PDB entry 1IBL | X-ray diffraction, 3.11 A resolution | chains A and D of the 24 polymer chains in the assembly

# Chain A
Molecule: 16S ribosomal RNA
Source organism: Thermus thermophilus
Sequence (1522 nucleotides; row label = number of the first residue in the row; note: 42 numbers in that range are skipped by the numbering (no residue carries them; nothing is unmodelled there); a row labelled like 190A-190L holds insertion residues (190A, then the next letters in order); numbering starts at 0):
     0 UUUGUUGGAGAGUUUGAUCCUGGCUCAGGGUGAACGCUGGCGGCGUGCCU
    50 AAGACAUGCAAGUCGUGCGGG
    73 CCGCGGGGUUUU
    88 ACUCCG
    95 UGGUC
   101 AGCGGCGGACGGGUGAGUAACGCGUGGGU
  129A G
   130 ACCUACCCGGAAGAGGGGGACAACCCGGGGAAACUCGGGCUAAUCCCCCA
   180 UGUGGACCCGC
190A-190L CCCUUGGGGUGU
   191 GUCCAAAGGGCUUU
   216 GCCCGCUUCCGGAUGGGCCCGCGUCCCAUCAGCUAGUUGGUGGGGUAAUG
   266 GCCCACCAAGGCGACGACGGGUAGCCGGUCUGAGAGGAUGGCCGGCCACA
   316 GGGGCACUGAGACACGGGCCCCACUCCUACGGGAGGCAGCAGUUAGGAAU
   366 CUUCCGCAAUGGGCGCAAGCCUGACGGAGCGACGCCGCUUGGAGGAAGAA
   416 GCCCUUCGGGGUGUAAACUCCUGAA
   442 CCCGGGACGAAACCCCCGACGA
   474 GGGGACUGACGGUACCGGG
   494 GUAAUAGCGCCGGCCAACUCCGUGCCAGCAGCCGCGGUAAUACGGAGGGC
   544 GCGAGCGUUACCCGGAUUCACUGGGCGUAAAGGGCGUGUAGGCGGCCUGG
   594 GGCGUCCCAUGUGAAAGACCACGGCUCAACCGUGGGGGAGCGUGGGAUAC
   644 GCUCAGGCUAGACGGUGGGAGAGGGUGGUGGAAUUCCCGGAGUAGCGGUG
   694 AAAUGCGCAGAUACCGGGAGGAACGCCGAUGGCGAAGGCAGCCACCUGGU
   744 CCACCCGUGACGCUGAGGCGCGAAAGCGUGGGGAGCAAACCGGAUUAGAU
   794 ACCCGGGUAGUCCACGCCCUAAACGAUGCGCGCUAGGUCUCUGGGUCU
   848 CCUGGGGGCCGAAGCUAACGCGUUAAGCGCGCCGCCUGGGGAGUACGGCC
   898 GCAAGGCUGAAACUCAAAGGAAUUGACGGGGGCCCGCACAAGCGGUGGAG
   948 CAUGUGGUUUAAUUCGAAGCAACGCGAAGAACCUUACCAGGCCUUGACAU
   998 GCUAGG
 1003A G
  1004 AACCCGGGUGAAAGCCUGGGGUGCCCC
1030A-1030D GCGA
  1031 GGGGAGCCCUAGCACAGGUGCUGCAUGGCCGUCGUCAGCUCGUGCCGUGA
  1081 GGUGUUGGGUUAAGUCCCGCAACGAGCGCAACCCCCGCCGUUAGUUGCCA
  1131 GCGGUUCGGCCGGGCACUCUAACGGGACUGCCCGCGAAA
  1171 GCGGGAGGAAGGAGGGGACGACGUCUGGUCAGCAUGGCCCUUACGGCCUG
  1221 GGCGACACACGUGCUACAAUGCCCACUACAAAGCGAUGCCACCCGGCAAC
  1271 GGGGAGCUAAUCGCAAAAAGGUGGGCCCAGUUCGGAUUGGGGUCUGCAAC
  1321 CCGACCCCAUGAAGCCGGAAUCGCUAGUAAUCGCGGAUCAG
 1361A C
  1362 CAUGCCGCGGUGAAUACGUUCCCGGGCCUUGUACACACCGCCCGUCACGC
  1412 CAUGGGAGCGGGCUCUACCCGAAGUCGCCGGG
  1446 AGCCUACGGG
  1459 CAGGCGCCGAGGGUAGGGCCCGUGACUGGGGCGAAGUCGUAACAAGGUAG
  1509 CUGUACCGGAAGGUGCGGCUGGAUCACCUCCUUUCU
Unresolved in the structure: 0-4, 1535-1544
Metal / ion sites: Mg2+ site 1: U12, G21, G22; Mg2+ site 2: G15, U920; Mg2+ site 3 near G21 (its only coordinating residue here); Mg2+ site 4: C48, G115; Mg2+ site 5 near A53 (its only coordinating residue here); Mg2+ site 6: G61, U62, G105; Mg2+ site 7: G70, U98; Mg2+ site 8: A109, G331; Mg2+ site 9: G115, A116, G117, G289; Mg2+ site 10: A116, G117, G289; Mg2+ site 11: C121, G124, U125, G126, C235, G236; Mg2+ site 12 near G168 (its only coordinating residue here); 75 more Mg2+ sites not listed
Residues lining bound ligands: paromomycin (PAR): C1404, G1405, U1406, C1407, A1408, C1409, C1490, G1491, A1492, A1493, G1494, U1495, C1496

# Chain D
Protein: 30S ribosomal protein S4
Source organism: Thermus thermophilus
Reference sequence: P80373 (RS4_THETH); residue numbers follow UniProt; this construct covers 1-209
Sequence (209 residues; row label = number of the first residue in the row):
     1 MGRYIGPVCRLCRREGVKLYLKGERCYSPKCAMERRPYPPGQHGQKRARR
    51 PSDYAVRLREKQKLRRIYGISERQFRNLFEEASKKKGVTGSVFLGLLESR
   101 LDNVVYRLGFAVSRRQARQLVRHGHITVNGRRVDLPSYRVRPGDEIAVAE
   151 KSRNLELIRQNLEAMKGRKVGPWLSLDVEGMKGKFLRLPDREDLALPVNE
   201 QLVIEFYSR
Unresolved in the structure: 1
Metal / ion sites: Zn2+: Cys9, Cys12, Cys26, Cys31; Mg2+: Ala82, Ser83, Lys85, Gly87, Thr89

# Interface between chain A and chain D
Pairs across the interface (116; chain A residue first):
  A8(A) - Glu205(D)  hydrogen bond to the base
  A8(A) - Ser208(D)  base contact
  A8(A) - Arg209(D)  hydrogen bond to the base
  A26(A) - Arg209(D)  hydrogen bond to the base
  G28(A) - Arg76(D)  salt bridge to the phosphate
  C400(A) - Arg73(D)  salt bridge to the phosphate
  C401(A) - Arg73(D)  salt bridge to the phosphate
  C401(A) - Asn77(D)  hydrogen bond to the phosphate
  G402(A) - Gln74(D)  hydrogen bond to the phosphate
  G402(A) - Leu135(D)  sugar contact
  G402(A) - Ser137(D)  hydrogen bond to the phosphate
  C403(A) - Arg3(D)  salt bridge to the phosphate
  C403(A) - Gln74(D)  phosphate contact
  C403(A) - Arg122(D)  hydrogen bond to the sugar
  C403(A) - Pro136(D)  phosphate contact
  C403(A) - Ser137(D)  hydrogen bond to the phosphate
  U404(A) - Gly2(D)  base contact
  U404(A) - Arg118(D)  salt bridge to the phosphate
  U404(A) - Arg122(D)  phosphate contact
  U405(A) - Gly2(D)  hydrogen bond to the base
  U405(A) - Ile5(D)  phosphate contact
  G406(A) - Ile5(D)  sugar contact
  G406(A) - Gln119(D)  hydrogen bond to the sugar
  G407(A) - Ser113(D)  phosphate contact
  G407(A) - Arg115(D)  salt bridge to the phosphate
  G407(A) - Gln116(D)  hydrogen bond to the phosphate
  G407(A) - Gln119(D)  sugar contact
  A408(A) - Lys22(D)  phosphate contact
  A408(A) - Ser113(D)  hydrogen bond to the phosphate
  A408(A) - Arg115(D)  phosphate contact
  A408(A) - Gln116(D)  hydrogen bond to the sugar
  G409(A) - Lys22(D)  phosphate contact
  G409(A) - Glu24(D)  phosphate contact
  G409(A) - Arg25(D)  phosphate contact
  G410(A) - Lys22(D)  base contact
  G410(A) - Arg25(D)  salt bridge to the phosphate
  G410(A) - Lys30(D)  salt bridge to the phosphate
  A411(A) - Arg25(D)  salt bridge to the phosphate
  A411(A) - Lys30(D)  salt bridge to the phosphate
  A412(A) - Arg35(D)  base contact
  C418(A) - Gln42(D)  sugar contact
  G425(A) - Gln45(D)  hydrogen bond to the phosphate
  G426(A) - Arg36(D)  salt bridge to the phosphate
  G426(A) - Tyr38(D)  hydrogen bond to the phosphate
  G426(A) - Gly41(D)  hydrogen bond to the phosphate
  G426(A) - Gln42(D)  hydrogen bond to the sugar
  G426(A) - Gln45(D)  hydrogen bond to the phosphate
  U427(A) - Arg13(D)  salt bridge to the phosphate
  U427(A) - Arg36(D)  salt bridge to the phosphate
  U427(A) - Pro40(D)  phosphate contact
  U427(A) - Gly41(D)  hydrogen bond to the phosphate
  G428(A) - Pro7(D)  phosphate contact
  G428(A) - Arg10(D)  salt bridge to the phosphate
  G428(A) - Arg13(D)  hydrogen bond to the phosphate
  G428(A) - Arg36(D)  hydrogen bond to the sugar
  U429(A) - Cys9(D)  phosphate contact
  U429(A) - Lys22(D)  hydrogen bond to the sugar
  U429(A) - Arg25(D)  sugar contact
  U429(A) - Arg36(D)  salt bridge to the phosphate
  A430(A) - Pro7(D)  phosphate contact
  A430(A) - Val8(D)  hydrogen bond to the phosphate
  A430(A) - Cys9(D)  hydrogen bond to the phosphate
  A430(A) - Lys22(D)  salt bridge to the phosphate
  C435(A) - Glu156(D)  hydrogen bond to the sugar
  C436(A) - Glu156(D)  sugar contact
  U437(A) - Gln119(D)  hydrogen bond to the base
  U437(A) - His123(D)  sugar contact
  U437(A) - His125(D)  hydrogen bond to the sugar
  U437(A) - Leu155(D)  phosphate contact
  G438(A) - His123(D)  sugar contact
  G438(A) - His125(D)  phosphate contact
  A439(A) - His123(D)  salt bridge to the phosphate
  G490(A) - Arg132(D)  salt bridge to the phosphate
  A496(A) - Gln119(D)  base contact
  A496(A) - His123(D)  base contact
  C508(A) - Tyr54(D)  sugar contact
  C508(A) - Arg209(D)  salt bridge to the phosphate
  A509(A) - Ser52(D)  hydrogen bond to the phosphate
  A509(A) - Tyr54(D)  phosphate contact
  A509(A) - Ala55(D)  sugar contact
  C511(A) - His43(D)  hydrogen bond to the base
  U512(A) - Gln42(D)  hydrogen bond to the sugar
  U512(A) - His43(D)  salt bridge to the phosphate
  U512(A) - Lys46(D)  phosphate contact
  G540(A) - Gln42(D)  base contact
  G540(A) - His43(D)  base contact
  G541(A) - Gly41(D)  phosphate contact
  G541(A) - Gln42(D)  hydrogen bond to the sugar
  G542(A) - Arg10(D)  salt bridge to the phosphate
  G542(A) - Arg14(D)  hydrogen bond to the phosphate
  G542(A) - Pro40(D)  sugar contact
  G542(A) - Gly41(D)  hydrogen bond to the phosphate
  C543(A) - Arg10(D)  salt bridge to the phosphate
  C543(A) - Arg14(D)  salt bridge to the phosphate
  C543(A) - Arg59(D)  hydrogen bond to the phosphate
  G544(A) - Leu58(D)  phosphate contact
  G544(A) - Arg59(D)  salt bridge to the phosphate
  G544(A) - Gln62(D)  phosphate contact
  G544(A) - Arg66(D)  salt bridge to the phosphate
  C545(A) - Lys61(D)  salt bridge to the phosphate
  C545(A) - Gln62(D)  hydrogen bond to the phosphate
  C545(A) - Arg65(D)  salt bridge to the phosphate
  C545(A) - Glu72(D)  phosphate contact
  G546(A) - Ser71(D)  phosphate contact
  G546(A) - Glu72(D)  hydrogen bond to the phosphate
  G546(A) - Arg73(D)  hydrogen bond to the phosphate
  A547(A) - Gly2(D)  hydrogen bond to the phosphate
  G616(A) - Arg141(D)  salt bridge to the phosphate
  U619(A) - Arg132(D)  base contact
  U619(A) - Val133(D)  base contact
  U619(A) - Asp134(D)  hydrogen bond to the base
  U619(A) - Leu135(D)  base contact
  U619(A) - Tyr138(D)  sugar contact
  C620(A) - Leu135(D)  sugar contact
  C620(A) - Ser137(D)  base contact
  C620(A) - Tyr138(D)  sugar contact
Other interface residues (no listed pair), chain A (50 interface residues in all): G413, C419, C489, A499, C613
Other interface residues (no listed pair), chain D (64 interface residues in all): Tyr4, Leu21, Ala32, Lys84, Val112, Leu157

# In short
50 residues of chain A face 64 of chain D across their interface; the contacts include 39 hydrogen bonds and
28 salt bridges. Among the polar pairs are A8(A)-Glu205(D), A8(A)-Arg209(D) and A26(A)-Arg209(D). Ligands of
chain A: paromomycin.
Chain A is 16S ribosomal RNA and chain D is 30S ribosomal protein S4, both from Thermus thermophilus; the
structure, Structure of the thermus thermophilus 30S ribosomal subunit in complex with a messenger RNA
fragment and ..., was determined by X-ray diffraction (same publication as 1IBK and 1IBM).
